PDB entry 6C6T | electron microscopy, 3.50 A resolution | chains J and K of the 9 polymer chains in the assembly

Chain J:
Name: DNA-directed RNA polymerase subunit beta'
Organism: Escherichia coli (strain K12)
Notes: EC 2.7.7.6
UniProt: P0A8T7 (RPOC_ECOLI); residues 1-1407 here = UniProt positions 1-1407
Chain sequence (1407 residues; each row starts with the number of its first residue):
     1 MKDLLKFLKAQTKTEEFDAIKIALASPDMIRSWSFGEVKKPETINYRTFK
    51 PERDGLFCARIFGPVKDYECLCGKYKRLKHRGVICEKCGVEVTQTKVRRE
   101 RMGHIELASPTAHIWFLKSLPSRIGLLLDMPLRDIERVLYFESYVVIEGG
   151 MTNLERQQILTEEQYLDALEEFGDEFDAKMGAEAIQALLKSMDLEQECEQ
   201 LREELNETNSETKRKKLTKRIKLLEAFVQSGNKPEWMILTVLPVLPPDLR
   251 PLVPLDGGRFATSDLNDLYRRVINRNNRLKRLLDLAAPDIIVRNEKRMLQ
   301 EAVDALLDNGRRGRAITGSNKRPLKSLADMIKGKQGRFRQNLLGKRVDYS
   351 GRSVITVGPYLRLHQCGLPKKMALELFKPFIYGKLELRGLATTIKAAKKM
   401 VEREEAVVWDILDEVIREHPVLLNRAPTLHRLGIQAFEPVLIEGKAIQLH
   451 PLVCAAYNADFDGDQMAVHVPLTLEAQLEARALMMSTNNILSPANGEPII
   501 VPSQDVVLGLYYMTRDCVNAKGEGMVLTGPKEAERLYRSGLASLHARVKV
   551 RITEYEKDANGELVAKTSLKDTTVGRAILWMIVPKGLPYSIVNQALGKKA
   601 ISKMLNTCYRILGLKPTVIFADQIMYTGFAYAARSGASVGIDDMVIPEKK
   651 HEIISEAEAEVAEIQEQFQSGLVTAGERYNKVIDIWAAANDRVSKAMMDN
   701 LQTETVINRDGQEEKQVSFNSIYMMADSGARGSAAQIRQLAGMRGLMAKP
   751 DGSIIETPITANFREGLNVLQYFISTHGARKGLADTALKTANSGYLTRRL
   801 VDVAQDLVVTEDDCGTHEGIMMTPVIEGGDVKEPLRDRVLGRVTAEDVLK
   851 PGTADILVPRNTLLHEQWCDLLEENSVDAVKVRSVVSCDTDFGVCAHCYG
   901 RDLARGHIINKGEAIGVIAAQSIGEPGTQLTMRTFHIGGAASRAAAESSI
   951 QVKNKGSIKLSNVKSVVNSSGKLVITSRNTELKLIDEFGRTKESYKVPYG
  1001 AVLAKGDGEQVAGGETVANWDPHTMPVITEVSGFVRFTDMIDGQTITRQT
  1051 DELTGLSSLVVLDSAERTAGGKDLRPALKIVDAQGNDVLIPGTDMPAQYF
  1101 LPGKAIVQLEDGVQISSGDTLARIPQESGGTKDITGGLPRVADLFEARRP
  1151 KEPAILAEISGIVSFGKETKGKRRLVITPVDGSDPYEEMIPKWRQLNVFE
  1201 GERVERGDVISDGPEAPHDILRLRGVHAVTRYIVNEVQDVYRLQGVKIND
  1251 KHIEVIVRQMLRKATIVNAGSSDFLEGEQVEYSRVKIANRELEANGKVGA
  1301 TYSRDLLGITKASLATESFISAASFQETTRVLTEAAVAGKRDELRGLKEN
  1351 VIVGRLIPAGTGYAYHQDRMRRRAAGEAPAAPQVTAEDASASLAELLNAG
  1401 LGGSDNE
Not modelled in the structure: 1-15, 934-947, 1127-1135, 1374-1407
Swiss-Prot annotation at these positions:
  - binding site (Zn(2+)): Cys70, Cys72, Cys85, Cys88, Cys814, Cys888, Cys895, Cys898
  - binding site (Mg(2+)): Asp460, Asp462, Asp464
  - modified residue: Lys983 (N6-acetyllysine)
  - mutagenesis: Gln504 (Q504P: Resistant to antibiotics salinamide A and B), Asn690 (N690D: Resistant to antibiotics salinamide A and B), Met697 (M697V: Resistant to antibiotics salinamide A and B), Ala735 (A735T: Resistant to antibiotics salinamide A and B), Arg738 (R738C/H/P/S: Resistant to antibiotics salinamide A and B), Ala748 (A748E: Resistant to antibiotics salinamide A and B), Pro758 (P758S/T: Resistant to antibiotics salinamide A and B), Phe763 (F763C: Resistant to antibiotics salinamide A and B), Ser775 (S775A: Resistant to antibiotics salinamide A and B), Ala779 (A779T/V: Resistant to antibiotics salinamide A and B), Arg780 (R780C: Resistant to antibiotics salinamide A and B), Gly782 (G782A/C: Resistant to antibiotics salinamide A and B), 1 further mutagenesis entry in UniProt
Bound ions: Zn2+ site 1: Cys70, Cys72, Cys85; Mg2+: Asp460, Asp462 (shared with 1 residue of chain R); Zn2+ site 2: Cys814, Cys888, Cys895, Cys898

Chain K:
Name: DNA-directed RNA polymerase subunit omega
Organism: Escherichia coli (strain K12)
Notes: EC 2.7.7.6
UniProt: P0A800 (RPOZ_ECOLI); residues 1-91 here = UniProt positions 1-91
Chain sequence (91 residues; numbered 1 to 91; the number before each row is that of its first residue):
     1 MARVTVQDAVEKIGNRFDLVLVAARRARQMQVGGKDPLVPEENDKTTVIA
    51 LREIEEGLINNQILDVRERQEQQEQEAAELQAVTAIAEGRR
Not modelled in the structure: 1, 85-91

Interface between chain J and chain K:
Pairs across the interface (46; chain J residue first):
  His364(J) with Val4(K)
  Glu414(J) with Lys45(K), hydrogen bond (backbone-side chain)
  Val415(J) with Lys45(K)
  Arg417(J) with Glu42(K), hydrogen bond (side chain-backbone); Asn43(K), hydrogen bond (side chain-backbone)
  Glu418(J) with Asp44(K); Val48(K)
  Glu438(J) with Arg3(K)
  Thr473(J) with Arg28(K), hydrogen bond
  Leu474(J) with Ala27(K), hydrophobic; Arg28(K); Gln31(K); Thr46(K); Thr47(K)
  Glu475(J) with Val20(K); Ala24(K); Arg28(K), salt bridge
  Gln477(J) with Thr47(K), hydrogen bond
  Leu478(J) with Val20(K); Ala23(K); Ala24(K); Thr47(K); Leu51(K), hydrophobic
  Glu479(J) with Val20(K)
  Arg481(J) with Arg3(K); Thr47(K); Val48(K); Leu51(K)
  Ala482(J) with Val6(K), hydrophobic; Arg16(K), hydrogen bond (backbone-side chain); Val20(K), hydrophobic
  Leu483(J) with Arg16(K)
  Thr487(J) with Val4(K), hydrogen bond (side chain-backbone); Thr5(K)
  Asn488(J) with Arg16(K), hydrogen bond
  Leu614(J) with Gln7(K)
  Lys615(J) with Thr5(K); Asp8(K), salt bridge
  Arg905(J) with Arg16(K)
  Asn910(J) with Asn15(K), hydrogen bond (side chain-backbone); Phe17(K)
  Glu913(J) with Phe17(K)
  Gly1360(J) with Phe17(K)
  Thr1361(J) with Phe17(K); Leu21(K)
  Ala1364(J) with Leu21(K), hydrophobic
Interface residues without a listed pair, chain J (28 interface residues in all): Met485, Val618, Lys911
Interface residues without a listed pair, chain K (26 interface residues in all): Gly14, Leu19

Overview:
Chain J and chain K form an interface of 28 and 26 residues respectively, with 9 hydrogen bonds and 2 salt
bridges. Polar contacts include Glu475(J)-Arg28(K), Lys615(J)-Asp8(K) and Glu414(J)-Lys45(K). From UniProt: 8
Zn2+-binding residues, 3 Mg2+-binding residues and 13 mutagenesis sites on chain J.
Chain J is DNA-directed RNA polymerase subunit beta' and chain K is DNA-directed RNA polymerase subunit omega,
both from Escherichia coli (strain K12); the structure, CryoEM structure of E.coli RNA polymerase elongation
complex bound with RfaH, was determined by electron microscopy together with 6C6S and 6C6U from the same
study.
